PDB entry 1W8Q | X-ray diffraction, 2.85 A resolution | chain A

== Chain A ==
Molecule: D-alanyl-D-alanine carboxypeptidase
Organism: Actinomadura sp
Notes: EC 3.4.16.4
UniProtKB: P39045 (DAC_ACTSP); residues 1-489 here correspond to UniProt positions 50-538 (UniProt number = residue number + 49)
Amino-acid sequence (489 residues; each row starts with the number of its first residue):
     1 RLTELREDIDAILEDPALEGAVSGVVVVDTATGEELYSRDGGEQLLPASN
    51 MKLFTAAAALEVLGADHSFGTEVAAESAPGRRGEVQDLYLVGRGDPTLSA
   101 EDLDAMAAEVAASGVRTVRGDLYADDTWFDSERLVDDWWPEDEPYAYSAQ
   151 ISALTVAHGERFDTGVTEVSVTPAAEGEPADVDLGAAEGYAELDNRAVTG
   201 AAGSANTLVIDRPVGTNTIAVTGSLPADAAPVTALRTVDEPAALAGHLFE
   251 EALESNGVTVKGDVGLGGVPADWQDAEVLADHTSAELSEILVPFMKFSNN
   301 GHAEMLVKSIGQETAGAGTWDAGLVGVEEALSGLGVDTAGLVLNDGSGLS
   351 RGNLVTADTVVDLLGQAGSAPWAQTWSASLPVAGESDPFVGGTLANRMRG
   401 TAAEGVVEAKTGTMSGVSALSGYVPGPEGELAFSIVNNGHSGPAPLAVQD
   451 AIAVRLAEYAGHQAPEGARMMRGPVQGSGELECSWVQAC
Not modelled in the structure: 468-489
Metal / ion sites: Co2+ site 1: Leu-63, His-67; Co2+ site 2: Asp-102, His-282; Co2+ site 3 near His-158 (its only coordinating residue here); Co2+ site 4: Glu-188, His-247, Glu-251; Co2+ site 5 near His-462 (its only coordinating residue here)
Curated features (UniProtKB/Swiss-Prot):
  - active site: Ser-49 (Acyl-ester intermediate), Lys-52 (Proton acceptor), Ser-298
  - binding site (substrate): Lys-410
Reported in the primary citation:
  - Co2+ coordination: His-282, Glu-466
  - catalytic residues: Lys-52, Ser-298, Lys-410 (proposed by the authors, not directly observed)

== Overview ==
Leu-63 and His-67 coordinate Co2+ site 1. Asp-102 and His-282 coordinate Co2+ site 2. Curated annotation
(UniProt) lists 3 active-site residues and substrate-binding residue Lys-410. From the paper: catalytic
residues Lys-52, Ser-298 and Lys-410; Co2+ coordination by His-282 and Glu-466.
Chain A is D-alanyl-D-alanine carboxypeptidase (Actinomadura sp); the structure, Crystal Structure of the
DD-Transpeptidase-carboxypeptidase from Actinomadura R39, was determined by X-ray diffraction (same
publication as 1W79 and 1W8Y).
